PDB entry 1A3Q | X-ray diffraction, 2.10 A resolution | chains C and B of the 4 polymer chains in the assembly

# Chain C
Molecule: 11-nt DNA strand
Sequence (11 nucleotides; row label = number of the first residue in the row):
   505 GGGGAATCCCC

# Chain B
Molecule: Protein (nuclear factor kappa-B P52)
Organism: Homo sapiens
UniProtKB: Q00653 (NFKB2_HUMAN); numbering as in UniProt; present here: 37-199, 206-327
Chain sequence (285 residues; each row starts with the number of its first residue; note: 6 numbers in that range are skipped by the numbering (no residue carries them; nothing is unmodelled there)):
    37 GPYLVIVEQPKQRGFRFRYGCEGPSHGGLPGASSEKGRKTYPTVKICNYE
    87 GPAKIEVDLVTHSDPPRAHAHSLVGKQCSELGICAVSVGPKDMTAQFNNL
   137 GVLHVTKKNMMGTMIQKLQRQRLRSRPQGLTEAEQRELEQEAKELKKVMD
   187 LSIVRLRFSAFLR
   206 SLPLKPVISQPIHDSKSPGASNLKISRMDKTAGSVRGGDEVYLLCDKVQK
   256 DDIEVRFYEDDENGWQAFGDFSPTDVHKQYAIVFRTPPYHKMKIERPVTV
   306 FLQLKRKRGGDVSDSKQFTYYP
Construct notes: conflict Ile-213 (Thr in Q00653)
Swiss-Prot annotation at these positions:
  - modified residue: Ser-161 (Phosphoserine)
  - mutagenesis: Tyr-247 to Leu-249 (Two-fold reduction in heterodimerization with RelA)

# Interface between chain C and chain B
Residue-residue contacts (7):
  DG505(C) / Arg-54(B)  base contact
  DG505(C) / His-62(B)  base contact
  DG506(C) / Arg-52(B)  hydrogen bond to the base
  DG506(C) / Arg-54(B)  hydrogen bond to the base
  DG507(C) / Arg-52(B)  hydrogen bond to the base
  DG508(C) / Lys-221(B)  hydrogen bond to the base
  DC513(C) / Lys-144(B)  salt bridge to the phosphate
Also at the interface, not in a pair above, chain B (6 interface residues in all): Glu-58

# Overview
The interface between chain C and chain B involves 5 residues on one side and 6 on the other, with 4 hydrogen
bonds and 1 salt bridge. Polar pairs include DG506(C)/Arg-52(B), DG506(C)/Arg-54(B) and DG507(C)/Arg-52(B).
Curated annotation (UniProt) lists 3 mutagenesis sites on chain B.
Chain C is an 11-nt DNA strand and chain B is Protein (nuclear factor kappa-B P52) (Homo sapiens); the
structure, Human nf-kappa-B P52 bound to DNA, was determined by X-ray diffraction.
